PDB entry 6X3S | electron microscopy, 3.12 A resolution | chains A and B of the 9 polymer chains in the assembly

# Chain A
Name: Gamma-aminobutyric acid receptor subunit beta-2
Organism: Homo sapiens
UniProtKB: P47870 (GBRB2_HUMAN), isoform P47870-1; the construct has insertions or renumbered stretches relative to UniProt, so the offset changes along the chain: 1-307 = UniProt 25-331; 316-341 = UniProt 487-512
Chain sequence (364 residues; each row starts with the number of its first residue):
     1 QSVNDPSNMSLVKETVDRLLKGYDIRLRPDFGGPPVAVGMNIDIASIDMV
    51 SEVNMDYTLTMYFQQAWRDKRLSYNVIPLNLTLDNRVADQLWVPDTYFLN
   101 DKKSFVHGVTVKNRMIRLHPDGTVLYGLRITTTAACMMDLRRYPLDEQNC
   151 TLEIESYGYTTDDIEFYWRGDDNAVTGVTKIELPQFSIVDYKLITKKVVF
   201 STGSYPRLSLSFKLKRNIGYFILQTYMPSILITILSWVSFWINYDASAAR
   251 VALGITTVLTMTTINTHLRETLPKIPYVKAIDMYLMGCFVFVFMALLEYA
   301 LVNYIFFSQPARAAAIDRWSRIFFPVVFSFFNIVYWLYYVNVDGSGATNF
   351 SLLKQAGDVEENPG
Unresolved in the structure: 1-6, 341-364
Differences from the reference sequence: linker (308-315)
Cystine bridges: Cys136-Cys150
Covalently attached groups: N-acetylglucosamine (NAG) linked to Asn80, Asn149
Residues lining bound ligands: J94 ((5S)-6,6-dimethyl-5-[(6R)-8-oxo-6,8-dihydrofuro[3,4-e][1,3]benzodioxol-6-yl]-5,6,7,8-tetrahydro[1,3]dioxolo[4,5-g]isoquinolin-6-ium): Tyr97, Leu99, Glu155, Ser156, Tyr157, Phe200, Ser201, Thr202, Tyr205
UniProt features mapped onto this chain:
  - binding site (histamine): Tyr97, Ser156, Tyr157, Thr202
  - binding site (4-aminobutanoate): Tyr157, Thr202
  - glycosylation (N-linked (GlcNAc...) asparagine): Asn8, Asn80, Asn149

# Chain B
Name: Gamma-aminobutyric acid receptor subunit alpha-1
Organism: Homo sapiens
UniProtKB: P14867 (GBRA1_HUMAN); the construct has insertions or renumbered stretches relative to UniProt, so the offset changes along the chain: 1-312 = UniProt 28-339; 320-358 = UniProt 418-456
Chain sequence (358 residues; numbered 1 to 358; the number before each row is that of its first residue):
     1 QPSLQDELKDNTTVFTRILDRLLDGYDNRLRPGLGERVTEVKTDIFVTSF
    51 GPVSDHDMEYTIDVFFRQSWKDERLKFKGPMTVLRLNNLMASKIWTPDTF
   101 FHNGKKSVAHNMTMPNKLLRITEDGTLLYTMRLTVRAECPMHLEDFPMDA
   151 HACPLKFGSYAYTRAEVVYEWTREPARSVVVAEDGSRLNQYDLLGQTVDS
   201 GIVQSSTGEYVVMTTHFHLKRKIGYFVIQTYLPCIMTVILSQVSFWLNRE
   251 SVPARTVFGVTTVLTMTTLSISARNSLPKVAYATAMDWFIAVCYAFVFSA
   301 LIEFATVNYFTKSQPARAAKIDRLSRIAFPLLFGIFNLVYWATYLNREPQ
   351 LKAPTPHQ
Unresolved in the structure: 1-9, 348-358
Differences from the reference sequence: linker (313-319)
Cystine bridges: Cys139-Cys153
Covalently attached groups: glycan linked to Asn111
Residues lining bound ligands: J94 ((5S)-6,6-dimethyl-5-[(6R)-8-oxo-6,8-dihydrofuro[3,4-e][1,3]benzodioxol-6-yl]-5,6,7,8-tetrahydro[1,3]dioxolo[4,5-g]isoquinolin-6-ium): Phe46, Phe65, Arg67, Leu118, Thr130
UniProt features mapped onto this chain:
  - binding site (4-aminobutanoate): Arg67, Thr130
  - binding site (3alpha-hydroxy-5alpha-pregnan-11,20-dione): Trp246
  - glycosylation (N-linked (GlcNAc...) asparagine): Asn11, Asn111

# How chain A and chain B interact
Contacting residue pairs - 93 pairs, chain A then chain B:
  Asp24(A) - Thr16(B)
  Arg26(A) - Leu19(B)
  Arg26(A) - Asn87(B)
  Arg26(A) - Met90(B)  hydrogen bond
  Leu27(A) - Phe15(B)  hydrophobic
  Phe31(A) - Thr12(B)
  Phe31(A) - Phe15(B)  hydrophobic
  Glu52(A) - Asn189(B)  hydrogen bond (backbone-side chain)
  Val53(A) - Asn189(B)  hydrogen bond (backbone-side chain)
  Met55(A) - Arg187(B)
  Met55(A) - Asn189(B)
  Val93(A) - Met114(B)  hydrophobic
  Pro94(A) - Met114(B)
  Asp95(A) - Arg85(B)  salt bridge
  Asp95(A) - Met114(B)
  Thr96(A) - Met112(B)
  Thr96(A) - Thr113(B)  hydrogen bond (backbone-backbone)
  Tyr97(A) - Phe65(B)
  Tyr97(A) - Met112(B)
  Tyr97(A) - Asn116(B)
  Tyr97(A) - Arg132(B)
  Phe98(A) - Met112(B)  hydrophobic
  Phe98(A) - Arg132(B)  hydrogen bond (backbone-side chain)
  Leu99(A) - Arg132(B)
  Asp101(A) - Asp63(B)
  Asp101(A) - His110(B)
  Asp101(A) - Arg132(B)  salt bridge
  Lys102(A) - His110(B)
  Ser104(A) - Met112(B)
  Val106(A) - Met112(B)  hydrophobic
  Leu128(A) - Thr113(B)
  Ile130(A) - Met112(B)  hydrophobic
  Met137(A) - Asp184(B)
  Met137(A) - Ser186(B)
  Met137(A) - Arg187(B)
  Tyr157(A) - Phe65(B)  hydrophobic
  Tyr157(A) - Asn116(B)  hydrogen bond (side chain-backbone)
  Tyr157(A) - Lys117(B)
  Tyr157(A) - Leu118(B)  hydrophobic
  Tyr157(A) - Thr130(B)  hydrogen bond (side chain-backbone)
  Tyr157(A) - Met131(B)
  Tyr157(A) - Arg132(B)  hydrogen bond (side chain-backbone)
  Gly158(A) - Leu118(B)
  Tyr159(A) - Arg85(B)
  Ser247(A) - Ser251(B)  hydrogen bond
  Ser247(A) - Ala254(B)
  Val251(A) - Ala254(B)
  Val251(A) - Val257(B)  hydrophobic
  Val251(A) - Phe258(B)  hydrophobic
  Ile255(A) - Leu240(B)  hydrophobic
  Ile255(A) - Phe258(B)
  Ile255(A) - Thr261(B)
  Ile255(A) - Thr262(B)
  Leu259(A) - Thr261(B)
  Leu259(A) - Leu264(B)  hydrophobic
  Leu259(A) - Thr265(B)
  Thr262(A) - Thr265(B)
  Thr262(A) - Leu269(B)
  Thr266(A) - Thr268(B)
  Thr266(A) - Ser272(B)
  Arg269(A) - Tyr225(B)  hydrogen bond
  Arg269(A) - Gln229(B)
  Arg269(A) - Ser272(B)  hydrogen bond (side chain-backbone)
  Arg269(A) - Ala273(B)
  Glu270(A) - Asn275(B)  hydrogen bond
  Lys274(A) - Tyr225(B)  hydrogen bond
  Pro276(A) - Asn189(B)
  Pro276(A) - Gln190(B)
  Pro276(A) - Tyr225(B)
  Tyr277(A) - Asn189(B)
  Tyr277(A) - Tyr225(B)  hydrophobic
  Val278(A) - Gly224(B)
  Val278(A) - Tyr225(B)
  Val278(A) - Ile228(B)  hydrophobic
  Asp282(A) - Tyr225(B)
  Asp282(A) - Gln229(B)
  Met283(A) - Ile228(B)  hydrophobic
  Met286(A) - Ile228(B)
  Met286(A) - Leu232(B)  hydrophobic
  Met286(A) - Met236(B)  hydrophobic
  Phe289(A) - Met236(B)  hydrophobic
  Val290(A) - Met236(B)  hydrophobic
  Phe293(A) - Met236(B)
  Phe293(A) - Ile239(B)  hydrophobic
  Phe293(A) - Leu240(B)  hydrophobic
  Leu296(A) - Leu240(B)  hydrophobic
  Leu296(A) - Phe258(B)  hydrophobic
  Leu297(A) - Val243(B)  hydrophobic
  Ala300(A) - Val243(B)  hydrophobic
  Asn303(A) - Leu247(B)
  Tyr304(A) - Trp246(B)
  Tyr304(A) - Arg326(B)
  Phe307(A) - Asn248(B)
Other interface residues (no listed pair), chain A (62 interface residues in all): Ile25, Asn54, Phe63, Asn100, Lys103, Phe105, Ala135, Leu140, Thr202, Ala248, Val258, Ile275, Lys279, Tyr299
Other interface residues (no listed pair), chain B (59 interface residues in all): Asp20, Pro52, Arg67, Thr134, Lys222, Phe226, Thr230, Pro233, Ser276

# Overview
62 residues of chain A face 59 of chain B across their interface, with 13 hydrogen bonds and 2 salt bridges.
Among the polar pairs are Asp95(A)-Arg85(B), Asp101(A)-Arg132(B) and Arg26(A)-Met90(B). Compound J94 is bound
between chain A and chain B.
Chain A is Gamma-aminobutyric acid receptor subunit beta-2 and chain B is Gamma-aminobutyric acid receptor
subunit alpha-1, both from Homo sapiens; the structure, Human GABAA receptor alpha1-beta2-gamma2 subtype in
complex with bicuculline methbromide, was determined by electron microscopy, deposited together with 6X3T,
6X3U, 6X3V, 6X3W, 6X3X, 6X3Z and 6X40.
